PDB entry 3VYS | X-ray diffraction, 2.35 A resolution | chains A and C of the 3 polymer chains in the assembly

[Chain A]
Name: Hydrogenase expression/formation protein HypC
Organism: Thermococcus kodakarensis
UniProt: Q5JII0 (Q5JII0_PYRKO); residue numbers follow UniProt; this construct covers 2-75
Sequence (74 residues; numbered 2 to 75; the number before each row is that of its first residue):
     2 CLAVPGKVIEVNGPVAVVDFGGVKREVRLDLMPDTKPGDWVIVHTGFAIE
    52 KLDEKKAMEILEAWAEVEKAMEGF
Not modelled in the structure: 55-75
From the paper describing this entry:
  - mutagenesis - V24D: unchanged binding to Hydrogenase expression/formation protein HypD
  - conformationally variable residues (order/disorder transition): E55 to F75

[Chain C]
Name: Hydrogenase expression/formation protein HypE
Organism: Thermococcus kodakarensis
UniProt: Q5JII7 (Q5JII7_PYRKO); numbering as in UniProt (aligned over 1-338)
Sequence (338 residues; row label = number of the first residue in the row):
     1 MGEKIKLEHGAGGEIMEELLRDVILKTLTLKSAGGIGLDALDDGATIPFG
    51 DKHIVFTIDGHTVKPLFFPGGDIGRLAVSGTVNDLAVMGAEPIALANSMI
   101 IGEGLDMEVLKRVLKSMDETAREVPVPIVTGDTKVVEDKIEMFVITAGIG
   151 IAEHPVSDAGAKVGDAVLVSGTIGDHGIALMSHREGIAFETELKSDVAPI
   201 WDVVKAVAETIGWENIHAMKDPTRAGLSNALNEIARKSNVGILVREADIP
   251 IRPEVRAASEMLGISPYDVANEGKVVMVVAREYAEEALEAMRKTEKGRNA
   301 AIIGEVIADYRGKVLLETGIGGKRFMEPPEGDPVPRIC
Not modelled in the structure: 1-2, 336-338
Bound ions: Mg2+ site 1: D42, D43, D158, M219; Mg2+ site 2: D43, D84, D221; Mg2+ site 3: D59, D84
From the paper describing this entry:
  - mutagenesis - R324E: abolished binding to Hydrogenase expression/formation protein HypD
  - mutagenesis - E260R: unchanged binding to Hydrogenase expression/formation protein HypD
  - conformationally variable residues (order/disorder transition): E3 to A40

[How chain A and chain C interact]
Contacting residue pairs (18):
  L3(A) with E260(C); M261(C)
  V5(A) with M261(C), hydrophobic
  F21(A) with A257(C); M261(C), hydrophobic
  G22(A) with P253(C); E254(C); A257(C)
  G23(A) with F189(C); E190(C)
  V24(A) with I187(C), hydrophobic; A188(C); F189(C), hydrophobic; E254(C); M261(C), hydrophobic
  K25(A) with A188(C)
  R26(A) with I187(C); M261(C)
Also at the interface, not in a pair above, chain A (9 interface residues in all): D20
Also at the interface, not in a pair above, chain C (11 interface residues in all): A258, G263
Interface features reported in the paper:
  - pairs named by the authors: I187(C)-V24(A) (hydrophobic contact), F189(C)-V24(A) (hydrophobic contact), A258(C)-V24(A) (hydrophobic contact), M261(C)-V24(A) (hydrophobic contact)
  - interface residues, chain A: V24(A)
  - hot spots on chain A (mutagenesis) - V24D: decreased binding to Hydrogenase expression/formation protein HypE (chain C)

[Overview]
The interface between chain A and chain C involves 9 residues on one side and 11 on the other. The authors
report hydrophobic contacts between I187(C) and V24(A), F189(C) and V24(A) and A258(C) and V24(A) among
others. From the paper: R324E of chain C abolishes binding to Hydrogenase expression/formation protein HypD;
the interface residue V24(A); 3 substitutions were tested in all.
Here chain A is Hydrogenase expression/formation protein HypC and chain C is Hydrogenase expression/formation
protein HypE, both from Thermococcus kodakarensis. Entry 3VYS (Crystal structure of the HypC-HypD-HypE complex
(form I)) was determined by X-ray diffraction (same publication as 3VYT and 3VYU).
